4Q5S - chains D and H of the 9 polymer chains in the assembly; structure by X-ray diffraction, 3.00 A resolution.

[Chain D]
Molecule: DNA-directed RNA polymerase subunit beta'
From: Thermus thermophilus
Notes: EC 2.7.7.6
UniProt: Q8RQE8 (RPOC_THET8); numbering as in UniProt (aligned over 1-1524)
Sequence (1524 residues; numbered 1 to 1524; the number before each row is that of its first residue):
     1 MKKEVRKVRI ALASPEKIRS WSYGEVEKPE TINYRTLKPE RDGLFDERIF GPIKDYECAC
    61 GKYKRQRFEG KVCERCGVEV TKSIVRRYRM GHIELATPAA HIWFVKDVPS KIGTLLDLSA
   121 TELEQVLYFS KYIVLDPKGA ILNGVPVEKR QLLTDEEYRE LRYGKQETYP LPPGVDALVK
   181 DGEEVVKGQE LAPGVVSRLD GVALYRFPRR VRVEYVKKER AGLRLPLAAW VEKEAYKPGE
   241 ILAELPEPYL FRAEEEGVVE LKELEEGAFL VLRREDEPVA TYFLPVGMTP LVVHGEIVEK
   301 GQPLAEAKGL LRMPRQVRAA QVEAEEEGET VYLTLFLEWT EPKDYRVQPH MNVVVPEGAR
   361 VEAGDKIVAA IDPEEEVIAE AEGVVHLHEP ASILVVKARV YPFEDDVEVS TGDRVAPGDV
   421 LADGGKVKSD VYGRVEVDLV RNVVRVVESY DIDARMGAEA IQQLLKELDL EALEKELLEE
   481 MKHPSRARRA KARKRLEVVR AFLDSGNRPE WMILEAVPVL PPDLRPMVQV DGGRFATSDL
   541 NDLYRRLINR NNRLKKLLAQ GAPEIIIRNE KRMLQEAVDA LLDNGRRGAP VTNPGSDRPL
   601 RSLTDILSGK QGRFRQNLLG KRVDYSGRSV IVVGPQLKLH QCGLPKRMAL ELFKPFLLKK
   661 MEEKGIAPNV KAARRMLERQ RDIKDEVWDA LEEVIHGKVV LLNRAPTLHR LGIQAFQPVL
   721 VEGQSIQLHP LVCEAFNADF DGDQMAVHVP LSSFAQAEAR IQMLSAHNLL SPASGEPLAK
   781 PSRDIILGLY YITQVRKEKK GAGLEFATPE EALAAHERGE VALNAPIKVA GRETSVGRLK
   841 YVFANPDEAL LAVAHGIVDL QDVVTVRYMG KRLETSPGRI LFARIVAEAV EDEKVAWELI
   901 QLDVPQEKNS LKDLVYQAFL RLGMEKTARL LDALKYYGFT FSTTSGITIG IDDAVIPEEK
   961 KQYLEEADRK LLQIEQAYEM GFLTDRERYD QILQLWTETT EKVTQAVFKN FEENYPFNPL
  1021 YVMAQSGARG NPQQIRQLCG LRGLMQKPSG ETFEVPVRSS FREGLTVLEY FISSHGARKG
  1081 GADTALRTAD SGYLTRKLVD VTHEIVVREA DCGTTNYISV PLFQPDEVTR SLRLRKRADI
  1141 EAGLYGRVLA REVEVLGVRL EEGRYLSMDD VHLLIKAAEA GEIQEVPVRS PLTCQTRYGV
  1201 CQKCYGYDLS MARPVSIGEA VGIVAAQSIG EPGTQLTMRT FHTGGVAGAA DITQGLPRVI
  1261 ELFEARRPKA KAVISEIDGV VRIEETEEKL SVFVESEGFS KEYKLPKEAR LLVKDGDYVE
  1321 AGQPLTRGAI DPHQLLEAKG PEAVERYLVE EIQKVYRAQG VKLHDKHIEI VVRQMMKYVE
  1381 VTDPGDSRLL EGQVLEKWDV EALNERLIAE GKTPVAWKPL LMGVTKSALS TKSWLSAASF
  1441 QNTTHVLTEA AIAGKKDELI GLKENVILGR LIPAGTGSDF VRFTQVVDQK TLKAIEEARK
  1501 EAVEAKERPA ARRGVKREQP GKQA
Disordered / not traced: 1-3, 1239-1253, 1503-1524
Metal / ion sites: Zn2+ site 1: Cys58, Cys60, Cys73, Cys76; Mg2+: Asp739, Asp741, Asp743 (shared with 2 residues of chain I); Zn2+ site 2: Cys1112, Cys1194, Cys1201, Cys1204
From the paper describing this entry:
  - conformationally variable residues (order/disorder transition): Arg1239 to Thr1253
  - specificity-determining residues: Arg704 (proposed by the authors, not directly observed)

[Chain H]
Molecule: 27-nt DNA strand
Sequence (27 nucleotides; numbered 1 to 27; the number before each row is that of its first residue):
     1 TATAATGGGA GCTGTCACGG ATGCAGG
Disordered / not traced: 10-18, 26-27

[Interface between chain D and chain H]
Contacting residue pairs (4):
  Lys494(D) with DA25(H), salt bridge to the phosphate
  Arg1266(D) with DT22(H), sugar contact; DG23(H), phosphate contact
  Lys1426(D) with DC24(H), salt bridge to the phosphate
Also at the interface, not in a pair above, chain D (7 interface residues in all): Val108, Pro109, Lys491, Glu1264

[In short]
Chain D and chain H form an interface of 7 and 4 residues respectively, with 2 salt bridges. Polar contacts
include Lys494(D)-DA25(H) and Lys1426(D)-DC24(H). The Zn2+ site 1 is built by Cys58(D), Cys60(D), Cys73(D) and
Cys76(D). The Mg2+ site is built by Asp739(D), Asp741(D) and Asp743(D). From the paper: the specificity
determinant Arg704(D); conformational variability at Arg1239(D).
Here chain D is DNA-directed RNA polymerase subunit beta' (Thermus thermophilus) and chain H is a 27-nt DNA
strand. Entry 4Q5S (Thermus thermophilus RNA polymerase initially transcribing complex containing 6-mer RNA)
was determined by X-ray diffraction (same publication as 4Q4Z).
